PDB entry 7TXZ | electron microscopy, 3.20 A resolution | chains A and C of the 8 polymer chains in the assembly

# Chain A (and C)
Molecule: Glycoprotein G
Source organism: Nipah henipavirus
Notes: fragment: Ectodomain; chain C of this document is another copy of the same molecule, construct and numbering; everything in this record applies to it too
Reference sequence: Q9IH62 (GLYCP_NIPAV); numbering as in UniProt (aligned over 70-601)
Sequence (539 residues; numbered 64 to 602; the number before each row is that of its first residue):
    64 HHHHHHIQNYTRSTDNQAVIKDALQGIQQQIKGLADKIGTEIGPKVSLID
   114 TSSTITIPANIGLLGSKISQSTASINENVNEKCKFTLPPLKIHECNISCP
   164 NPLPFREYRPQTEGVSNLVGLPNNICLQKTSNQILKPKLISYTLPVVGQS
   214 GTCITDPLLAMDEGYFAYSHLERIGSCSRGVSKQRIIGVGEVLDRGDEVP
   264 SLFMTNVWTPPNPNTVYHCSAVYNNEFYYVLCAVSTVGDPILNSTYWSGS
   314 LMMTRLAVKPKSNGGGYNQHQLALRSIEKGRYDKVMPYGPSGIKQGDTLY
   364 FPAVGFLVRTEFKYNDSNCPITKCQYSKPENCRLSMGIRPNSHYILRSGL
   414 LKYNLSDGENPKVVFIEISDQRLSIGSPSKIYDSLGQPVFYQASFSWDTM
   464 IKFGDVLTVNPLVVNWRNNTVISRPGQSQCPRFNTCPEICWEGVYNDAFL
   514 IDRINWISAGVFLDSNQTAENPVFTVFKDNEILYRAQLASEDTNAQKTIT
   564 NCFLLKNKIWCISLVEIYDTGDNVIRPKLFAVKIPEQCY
Not modelled in the structure: 64-130, 583-584 (chain C: 64-131, 166-602)
Construct notes: expression tag (64-69, 602)
Disulfide bonds: Cys-189/Cys-601, Cys-216/Cys-240, Cys-282/Cys-295, Cys-382/Cys-395, Cys-387/Cys-499, Cys-493/Cys-503, Cys-565/Cys-574
Glycans and other covalent adducts: N-acetylglucosamine (NAG) linked to Asn-159, Asn-306, Asn-378, Asn-417, Asn-481; glycan linked to Asn-529
Curated features (UniProtKB/Swiss-Prot):
  - glycosylation (N-linked (GlcNAc...) asparagine): Asn-72, Asn-159, Asn-306, Asn-378, Asn-417, Asn-481, Asn-529
  - natural variant: Arg-248 (R248K: In strain: Isolate NiV/KHM/CSUR38), Thr-272 (T272A: In strain: Isolate NiV/MY/99/VRI-0626), Gly-327 (G327D: In strain: Isolate NiV/KHM/CSUR38), Ile-408 (I408V: In strain: Isolate NiV/KHM/CSUR38), Val-426 (V426I: In strain: Isolate NiV/KHM/CSUR38), Leu-470 (L470Q: In strain: Isolate NiV/KHM/CSUR38), Asn-478 (N478S: In strain: Isolate NiV/KHM/CSUR38), Asn-481 (N481D: In strain: Isolate NiV/KHM/CSUR38)
From the paper describing this entry:
  - post-translational modification sites: Asn-306, Asn-378, Asn-417, Asn-481, Asn-529
  - self-association interface (contacts with another copy of this molecule); pairs are residue here / residue on that copy: Cys-158/Cys-162 (disulfide)

# Interface between chain A and chain C
Inter-chain disulfides: Cys-146(A)/Cys-146(C)
Pairs across the interface (12):
  Cys-146(A) / Cys-146(C)  disulfide
  Leu-150(A) / Pro-151(C)  hydrophobic
  Pro-152(A) / Pro-152(C)
  Leu-153(A) / Pro-152(C)
  Leu-153(A) / Lys-154(C)  hydrogen bond (backbone-backbone)
  Lys-154(A) / Lys-154(C)
  Ile-155(A) / Lys-154(C)  hydrogen bond (backbone-backbone)
  Ile-155(A) / Ile-155(C)  hydrophobic
  His-156(A) / Lys-154(C)
  His-156(A) / Ile-155(C)
  His-156(A) / His-156(C)  hydrogen bond (side chain-backbone)
  Tyr-171(A) / His-156(C)
Other interface residues (no listed pair), chain A (9 interface residues in all): Pro-151
Other interface residues (no listed pair), chain C (8 interface residues in all): Leu-153, Ile-160

# In short
Chain A and chain C form an interface of 9 and 8 residues respectively; the contacts include 1 disulfide bond
and 3 hydrogen bonds. Polar contacts include His-156(A)/His-156(C), Leu-153(A)/Lys-154(C) and
Ile-155(A)/Lys-154(C). The paper reports modification sites Asn-306(A), Asn-378(A) and Asn-417(A) among
others; a self-association interface involving Cys-158(A).
Both chains are Glycoprotein G (Nipah henipavirus). Entry 7TXZ (Nipah Virus attachment (G) glycoprotein
ectodomain in complex with nAH1.3 neutralizing antibody Fab fragment (local refinement ...) was determined by
electron microscopy together with 7TY0 from the same study.
